PDB entry 8G9Y | electron microscopy, 4.28 A resolution (low resolution: residue-level contacts below are approximate; hydrogen-bond / salt-bridge calls are withheld) | chains D and H of the 8 polymer chains in the assembly

# Chain D
Protein: Envelope glycoprotein gp41
Source organism: Human immunodeficiency virus 1
UniProtKB: Q2N0S6 (Q2N0S6_9HIV1); residues 512-664 here correspond to UniProt positions 509-661 (UniProt number = residue number - 3)
Chain sequence (153 residues; row label = number of the first residue in the row):
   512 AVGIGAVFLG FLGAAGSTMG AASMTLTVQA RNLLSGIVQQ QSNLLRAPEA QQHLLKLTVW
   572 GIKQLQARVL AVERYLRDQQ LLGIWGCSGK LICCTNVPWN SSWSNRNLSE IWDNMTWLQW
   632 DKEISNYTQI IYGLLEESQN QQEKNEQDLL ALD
Not modelled in the structure: 548-568
Differences from the reference sequence: conflict Pro559 (Ile556 in Q2N0S6), Cys605 (Thr602 in Q2N0S6)
Cystine bridges: Cys598-Cys604
Covalent attachments: N-acetylglucosamine (NAG) linked to Asn637

# Chain H
Protein: vFP49.02 heavy chain
Source organism: Mus musculus
Chain sequence (235 residues; row label = number of the first residue in the row; a row labelled like 52A-52C holds insertion residues (52A, then the next letters in order)):
     1 EVMLVESGGG LVKPGGSLKL SCEASGFSFG FYSLSWVRQT PEKRLEWVAT IA
52A-52C GSG
    53 VGGQTYYPDS VKGRFTISRD NAKNTLYLQM
82A-82C SSL
    83 RSEDTAVFYC ARHGEGKY
100A-100D GSNF
   101 AYWGQGTTLT VSSASTTPPS VYPLAPGSAA QTNSMVTLGC LVKGYFPEPV TVTWNSGSLS
   161 SGVHTFPAVL QSDLYTLSSS VTVPSSTWPS ETVTCNVAHP ASSTKVDKKI VPRDCDKGLE
   221 VLFQG
Not modelled in the structure: 113-225
Cystine bridges: Cys22-Cys92

# Chain D / chain H interface
Residue-residue contacts (24):
  Ala512(D) - Lys99(H)
  Gly514(D) - Ser100B(H)
  Ile515(D) - Ser33(H)
  Ile515(D) - Val53(H)
  Ile515(D) - His95(H)
  Ile515(D) - Ser100B(H)
  Gly516(D) - Val53(H)
  Gly516(D) - Gly96(H)
  Gly516(D) - Gly98(H)
  Gly516(D) - Gly100A(H)
  Gly516(D) - Ser100B(H)
  Ala517(D) - Phe31(H)
  Ala517(D) - Tyr32(H)
  Ala517(D) - Val53(H)
  Ala517(D) - Gly96(H)
  Ala517(D) - Glu97(H)
  Ala517(D) - Gly98(H)
  Val518(D) - Phe31(H)
  Val518(D) - Gly52C(H)
  Phe519(D) - Phe31(H)
  Phe519(D) - Tyr32(H)
  Phe519(D) - Glu97(H)
  Leu520(D) - Phe31(H)
  Met535(D) - Ser28(H)
Interface residues without a listed pair, chain D (10 interface residues in all): Val513

# Summary
10 residues of chain D and 13 residues of chain H are in contact. Covalently linked N-acetylglucosamine: at
Asn637(D).
Chain D is Envelope glycoprotein gp41 (Human immunodeficiency virus 1) and chain H is vFP49.02 heavy chain
(Mus musculus); the structure, Cryo-EM structure of vFP49.02 Fab in complex with HIV-1 Env BG505 DS-SOSIP.664
(conformation 3), was determined by electron microscopy, deposited together with 8FR6, 8G85, 8G9X and 8GAS.
